PDB entry 1DX5 | X-ray diffraction, 2.30 A resolution | chains A and M of the 3 polymer chains in the assembly

[Chain A]
Molecule: Thrombin light chain
From: Homo sapiens
Notes: EC 3.4.21.5
Reference sequence: P00734 (THRB_HUMAN); residues 1-14 here correspond to UniProt positions 336-349 (UniProt number = residue number + 335)
Chain sequence (36 residues; numbered 1 to 15 plus 21 insertion-coded residues; the number before each row is that of its first residue; a row labelled like 14A-14M holds insertion residues (14A, then the next letters in order)):
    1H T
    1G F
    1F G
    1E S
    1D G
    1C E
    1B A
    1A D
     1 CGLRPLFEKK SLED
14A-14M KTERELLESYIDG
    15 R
Swiss-Prot annotation at these positions:
  - site: Arg15 (Cleavage)

[Chain M]
Molecule: Thrombin heavy chain
From: Homo sapiens
Notes: EC 3.4.21.5
Reference sequence: P00734 (THRB_HUMAN); the construct lacks a stretch of the UniProt sequence and is renumbered around it, so the offset changes along the chain: 16-36 = UniProt 364-384; 37-60 = UniProt 386-409; 61-77 = UniProt 419-435; 78-97 = UniProt 437-456; 7 more segments
Chain sequence (259 residues; numbered 16 to 247 plus 28 insertion-coded residues; 1 number in that range is skipped by the numbering (no residue carries it; nothing is unmodelled there); the number before each row is that of its first residue; a row labelled like 60A-60I holds insertion residues (60A, then the next letters in order)):
    16 IVEGSDAEIG MSPWQVMLFR K
   36A S
    37 PQELLCGASL ISDRWVLTAA HCLL
60A-60I YPPWDKNFI
    61 ENDLLVRIGK HSRTRYE
   77A R
    78 NIEKISMLEK IYIHPRYNWR
   97A E
    98 NLDRDIALMK LKKPVAFSDY IHPVCLPDRE TA
129A-129C ASL
   130 LQAGYKGRVT GWGNLKETWT
149A-149E ANVGK
   150 GQPSVLQVVN LPIVERPVCK DSTRIRITDN MFCAG
  184A Y
   185 KP
186A-186D DEGK
   187 RGDACEGDSG GPFVMKSP
204A-204B FN
   205 NRWYQMGIVS WGE
   219 GCD
  221A R
   222 DGKYGFYTHV FRLKKWIQKV IDQFGE
Differences from the reference sequence: conflict Ile60I (Thr418 in P00734)
Cystine bridges: Cys42-Cys58, Cys168-Cys182, Cys191-Cys220
Glycans and other covalent adducts: compound 0GJ linked to His57, Ser195; N-acetylglucosamine (NAG) linked to Asn60G
Bound ions: Na+ near Asp221 (its only coordinating residue here)
Small-molecule neighbours: 0GJ (L-alpha-glutamyl-N-{(1S)-4-{[amino(iminio)methyl]amino}-1-[(1S)-2-chloro-1-hydroxyethyl]butyl}glycinamide): Cys42, Cys58, Leu99, Trp148, Asp189, Ala190, Cys191, Glu192, Gly193, Asp194, Val213, Ser214, Trp215, Gly216, Glu217, Gly219, Cys220, Gly226
Swiss-Prot annotation at these positions:
  - region: Ala183 to Val200 (High affinity receptor-binding region which is also known as the TP508 peptide)
  - active site (Charge relay system): His57, Asp102, Ser195
  - glycosylation: Asn60G (N-linked (GlcNAc...) (complex) asparagine)

[Chain A / chain M interface]
Disulfides between the chains: Cys1(A)-Cys122(M)
Contacting residue pairs (65; chain A residue first):
  Cys1(A) - His119(M)
  Cys1(A) - Pro120(M)
  Cys1(A) - Val121(M)
  Cys1(A) - Cys122(M)  disulfide
  Cys1(A) - Arg206(M)  hydrogen bond (backbone-side chain)
  Asp1A(A) - His119(M)  hydrogen bond (backbone-side chain)
  Asp1A(A) - Arg206(M)  salt bridge
  Gly1F(A) - Gln239(M)
  Phe1G(A) - Ile47(M)
  Phe1G(A) - Leu123(M)  hydrophobic
  Phe1G(A) - Ile238(M)  hydrophobic
  Phe1G(A) - Gln239(M)
  Phe1G(A) - Ile242(M)  hydrophobic
  Phe1G(A) - Glu247(M)  hydrogen bond (backbone-side chain)
  Thr1H(A) - Glu247(M)
  Gly2(A) - Pro120(M)  hydrogen bond (backbone-backbone)
  Gly2(A) - Cys122(M)  hydrogen bond (backbone-side chain)
  Gly2(A) - Arg206(M)
  Gly2(A) - Trp207(M)  hydrogen bond (backbone-backbone)
  Leu3(A) - His119(M)
  Leu3(A) - Asn205(M)
  Leu3(A) - Arg206(M)
  Arg4(A) - Gly25(M)
  Arg4(A) - Met26(M)  hydrogen bond (side chain-backbone)
  Arg4(A) - Pro28(M)
  Arg4(A) - Trp29(M)
  Arg4(A) - Arg137(M)
  Arg4(A) - Trp207(M)
  Pro5(A) - Ser115(M)
  Pro5(A) - Asp116(M)
  Leu6(A) - Ile24(M)
  Leu6(A) - Asp116(M)
  Phe7(A) - Glu23(M)
  Phe7(A) - Ile24(M)
  Phe7(A) - Gly25(M)
  Phe7(A) - Met26(M)
  Glu8(A) - Lys202(M)  salt bridge
  Glu8(A) - Asn205(M)
  Glu8(A) - Trp207(M)  hydrogen bond
  Asp14(A) - Glu23(M)
  Asp14(A) - Met26(M)
  Asp14(A) - Arg137(M)  salt bridge
  Asp14(A) - Trp207(M)
  Lys14A(A) - Asp21(M)
  Lys14A(A) - Glu23(M)  hydrogen bond (backbone-side chain)
  Thr14B(A) - Arg137(M)  hydrogen bond
  Thr14B(A) - Asn159(M)  hydrogen bond
  Glu14C(A) - Arg137(M)
  Glu14C(A) - Lys202(M)  salt bridge
  Glu14E(A) - Lys135(M)  salt bridge
  Glu14E(A) - Asn159(M)  hydrogen bond
  Glu14E(A) - Tyr184A(M)  hydrogen bond
  Glu14E(A) - Lys186D(M)  salt bridge
  Leu14F(A) - Lys135(M)
  Leu14F(A) - Gly136(M)
  Leu14F(A) - Asn159(M)
  Leu14F(A) - Trp207(M)  hydrophobic
  Leu14G(A) - Pro204(M)  hydrophobic
  Ser14I(A) - Gly133(M)
  Ser14I(A) - Tyr134(M)
  Ser14I(A) - Lys135(M)  hydrogen bond (side chain-backbone)
  Tyr14J(A) - Tyr134(M)  hydrophobic
  Tyr14J(A) - Lys202(M)  hydrogen bond (side chain-backbone)
  Tyr14J(A) - Pro204(M)
  Asp14L(A) - Tyr134(M)  hydrogen bond
Interface residues without a listed pair, chain A (23 interface residues in all): Ala1B
Interface residues without a listed pair, chain M (38 interface residues in all): Ser48, Tyr117, Leu129C, Met201, Lys235, Asp243

[In short]
The interface between chain A and chain M involves 23 residues on one side and 38 on the other, with 1
disulfide bond, 16 hydrogen bonds and 6 salt bridges. Polar contacts include Asp1A(A)-Arg206(M),
Glu8(A)-Lys202(M) and Glu14E(A)-Lys135(M). Bound to chain M: compound 0GJ.
Chain A is Thrombin light chain and chain M is Thrombin heavy chain, both from Homo sapiens; the structure,
Crystal structure of the thrombin-thrombomodulin complex, was determined by X-ray diffraction.
